7XFJ - chains G and I of the 11 polymer chains in the assembly; structure by electron microscopy, 3.00 A resolution.

== Chain G ==
Molecule: Histone H2A type 1
From: Xenopus laevis
Reference sequence: P06897 (H2A1_XENLA); residues 0-129 here correspond to UniProt positions 1-130 (UniProt number = residue number + 1)
Chain sequence (130 residues; numbered 0 to 129; the number before each row is that of its first residue; numbering starts at 0):
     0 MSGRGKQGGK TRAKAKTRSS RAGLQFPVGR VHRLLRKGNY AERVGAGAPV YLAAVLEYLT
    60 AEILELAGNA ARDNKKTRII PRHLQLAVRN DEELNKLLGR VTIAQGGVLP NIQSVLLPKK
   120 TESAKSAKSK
Not modelled in the structure: 0-10, 119-129
Sequence notes: conflict Arg99 (Gly100 in P06897)
Curated features (UniProtKB/Swiss-Prot):
  - modified residue: Ser1 (N-acetylserine), Lys5 (N6-(2-hydroxyisobutyryl)lysine), Lys9 (N6-(2-hydroxyisobutyryl)lysine), Lys36 (N6-(2-hydroxyisobutyryl)lysine), Lys74 (N6-(2-hydroxyisobutyryl)lysine), Lys75 (N6-(2-hydroxyisobutyryl)lysine), Lys95 (N6-(2-hydroxyisobutyryl)lysine), Gln104 (N5-methylglutamine), Lys118 (N6-(2-hydroxyisobutyryl)lysine)
  - cross-link (Glycyl lysine isopeptide (Lys-Gly)): Lys13 (interchain with G-Cter in ubiquitin), Lys15 (interchain with G-Cter in ubiquitin), Lys119 (interchain with G-Cter in ubiquitin)

== Chain I ==
Molecule: 152-nt DNA strand
From: Xenopus laevis
Sequence (152 nucleotides; each row starts with the number of its first residue; numbers below 1 keep their minus sign (DA-77 is residue -77)):
   -77 ATGCACAGGA TGTATATATC TGACACGXGC CTGGAGACTA GGGAGTAATC CCCTTGGCGG
   -17 TTAAAACGCG GGGGACAGCG CGTACGTGCG TTTAAGCGGT GCTAGAGCTG TCTACGACCA
    43 ATTGAGCGGC CTCGGCACCG GGATTCTCCA GG
Not modelled in the structure: -77 to -59, 73-74
Modified positions: AAB (2'-deoxy-ribofuranose-5'-monophosphate) at position -50

== Interface between chain G and chain I ==
Contacting residue pairs (16; chain G residue first):
  Arg11(G) with DA43(I), hydrogen bond to the base; DT44(I), hydrogen bond to the sugar
  Arg29(G) with DG48(I), phosphate contact; DC49(I), salt bridge to the phosphate
  Arg42(G) with DG38(I), sugar contact; DA39(I), phosphate contact
  Val43(G) with DG38(I), sugar contact; DA39(I), hydrogen bond to the phosphate
  Gly44(G) with DG38(I), phosphate contact
  Ala45(G) with DG38(I), phosphate contact
  Lys75(G) with DC58(I), phosphate contact; DA59(I), salt bridge to the phosphate
  Thr76(G) with DG57(I), sugar contact; DC58(I), hydrogen bond to the phosphate
  Arg77(G) with DG57(I), hydrogen bond to the phosphate; DC58(I), hydrogen bond to the phosphate
Interface residues without a listed pair, chain G (11 interface residues in all): His31, Glu41

== Summary ==
Chain G and chain I form an interface of 11 and 9 residues respectively, with 6 hydrogen bonds and 2 salt
bridges. Polar pairs include Arg11(G)-DA43(I), Arg11(G)-DT44(I) and Val43(G)-DA39(I).
Chain G is Histone H2A type 1 and chain I is a 152-nt DNA strand, both from Xenopus laevis; the structure,
Structure of nucleosome-AAG complex (T-50I, post-catalytic state), was determined by electron microscopy
together with 7XFC, 7XFH, 7XFI, 7XFL, 7XFM and 7XFN from the same study.
